6DBZ - chains A and B; structure by X-ray diffraction, 1.90 A resolution.

[Chain A (and B)]
Protein: Nudix hydrolase 1
From: Arabidopsis thaliana
Notes: EC 3.6.1.55, 3.6.1.67, 3.6.1.22; chain B of this document is another copy of the same molecule, construct and numbering; everything in this record applies to it too
UniProtKB: Q9CA40 (NUDT1_ARATH); residue numbers follow UniProt; this construct covers 1-147
Chain sequence (150 residues; numbered -2 to 147; the number before each row is that of its first residue; numbers below 1 keep their minus sign (Gly-2 is residue -2)):
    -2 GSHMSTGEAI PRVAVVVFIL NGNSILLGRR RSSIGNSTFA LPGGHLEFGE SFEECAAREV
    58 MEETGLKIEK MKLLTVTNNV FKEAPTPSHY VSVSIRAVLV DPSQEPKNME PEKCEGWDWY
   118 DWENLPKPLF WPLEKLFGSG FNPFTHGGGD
Disordered / not traced: -2 to 5, 144-147
Sequence notes: expression tag (-2 to 0)
Bound ions: Mg2+ site 1: Gly40, Glu60 (together with isopentyl pyrophosphate); Mg2+ site 2: Glu56, Glu60 (together with isopentyl pyrophosphate); Mg2+ site 3: Glu56 (together with isopentyl pyrophosphate)
Residues lining bound ligands: isopentyl pyrophosphate (IPR): Ala11, Arg27, Ile31, Gly40, Gly41, His42, Glu56, Glu60, Phe78, Tyr87, Lys110, Phe127

[How chain A and chain B interact]
Pairs across the interface - 46 pairs, chain A then chain B:
  Ala6(A) - Phe45(B)
  Ile7(A) - Ile7(B)  hydrophobic
  Ile7(A) - Arg9(B)
  Ile7(A) - Phe45(B)
  Pro8(A) - Leu43(B)
  Pro8(A) - Phe45(B)
  Arg9(A) - Ile7(B)
  Val10(A) - Val10(B)  hydrophobic
  Val10(A) - Val88(B)  hydrophobic
  Leu43(A) - Pro8(B)
  Leu43(A) - Asn75(B)
  Leu43(A) - His86(B)
  Leu43(A) - Val88(B)  hydrophobic
  Glu44(A) - Pro8(B)
  Glu44(A) - His86(B)
  Phe45(A) - Ala6(B)
  Phe45(A) - Ile7(B)
  Phe45(A) - Pro8(B)
  Phe45(A) - Pro84(B)
  Phe45(A) - Ser85(B)
  Phe45(A) - His86(B)
  Gly46(A) - Val77(B)
  Gly46(A) - His86(B)  hydrogen bond (backbone-side chain)
  Glu47(A) - Asn75(B)  hydrogen bond (backbone-side chain)
  Glu47(A) - His86(B)
  Ser48(A) - Asn75(B)
  Phe49(A) - Asn75(B)
  Leu70(A) - Thr72(B)
  Leu70(A) - Val73(B)
  Thr72(A) - Leu70(B)
  Val73(A) - Leu70(B)
  Asn75(A) - Leu43(B)
  Asn75(A) - Glu47(B)  hydrogen bond (side chain-backbone)
  Asn75(A) - Ser48(B)
  Asn75(A) - Phe49(B)
  Val77(A) - Gly46(B)
  Pro84(A) - Phe45(B)
  Ser85(A) - Phe45(B)
  His86(A) - Leu43(B)
  His86(A) - Glu44(B)
  His86(A) - Phe45(B)
  His86(A) - Gly46(B)  hydrogen bond (side chain-backbone)
  His86(A) - Glu47(B)
  Val88(A) - Val10(B)  hydrophobic
  Val88(A) - Leu43(B)  hydrophobic
  Val88(A) - Phe49(B)  hydrophobic
Other interface residues (no listed pair), chain A (23 interface residues in all): Thr74, Val90
Other interface residues (no listed pair), chain B (23 interface residues in all): Thr74, Val90

[Summary]
The chain A/chain B interface involves 23 residues from each chain, with 4 hydrogen bonds. Polar contacts
include Gly46(A)-His86(B) and Glu47(A)-Asn75(B). Chain A binds isopentyl pyrophosphate. Gly40(A) and Glu60(A)
form the Mg2+ site 1. Glu56(A) and Glu60(A) coordinate Mg2+ site 2.
Chain A and chain B are both Nudix hydrolase 1 (Arabidopsis thaliana); the structure, Crystal structure of
Nudix 1 from Arabidopsis thaliana complexed with isopentenyl diphosphate, was determined by X-ray diffraction
together with 6DBY from the same study.
